Entry 6SNI (electron microscopy, 3.00 A resolution); this record covers chains H and L of the 3 polymer chains in the assembly.

Chain H:
Name: 6AG9-Fab heavy chain
From: synthetic construct
Notes: antibody fragment or engineered binder
Amino-acid sequence (234 residues; row label = number of the first residue in the row; numbers below 1 keep their minus sign (Glu-2 is residue -2)):
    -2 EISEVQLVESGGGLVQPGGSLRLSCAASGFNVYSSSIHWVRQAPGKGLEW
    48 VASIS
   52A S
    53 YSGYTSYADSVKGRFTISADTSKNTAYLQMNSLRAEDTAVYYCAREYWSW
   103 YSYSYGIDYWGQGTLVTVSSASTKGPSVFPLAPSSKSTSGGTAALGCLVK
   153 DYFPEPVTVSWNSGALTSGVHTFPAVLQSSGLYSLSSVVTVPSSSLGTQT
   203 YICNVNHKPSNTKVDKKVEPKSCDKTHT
Unresolved in the structure: -2 to 1, 226-230
Disulfides: Cys22-Cys95, Cys149-Cys205

Chain L:
Name: 6AG9-Fab light chain
From: synthetic construct
Notes: antibody fragment or engineered binder
Amino-acid sequence (217 residues; numbered 0 to 216; the number before each row is that of its first residue; numbering starts at 0):
     0 SDIQMTQSPSSLSASVGDRVTITCRASQSVSSAVAWYQQKPGKAPKLLIY
    50 SASSLYSGVPSRFSGSRSGTDFTLTISSLQPEDFATYYCQQSYWVGYPIT
   100 FGQGTKVEIKRTVAAPSVFIFPPSDSQLKSGTASVVCLLNNFYPREAKVQ
   150 WKVDNALQSGNSQESVTEQDSKDSTYSLSSTLTLSKADYEKHKVYACEVT
   200 HQGLSSPVTKSFNRGEC
Unresolved in the structure: 0, 215-216
Disulfides: Cys23-Cys88, Cys136-Cys196

Chain H / chain L interface:
Pairs across the interface (55):
  Gln39(H) - Gln38(L)  hydrogen bond
  Leu45(H) - Pro44(L)  hydrophobic
  Leu45(H) - Tyr87(L)
  Leu45(H) - Phe100(L)
  Trp47(H) - Pro97(L)  hydrophobic
  Trp47(H) - Ile98(L)
  Ser58(H) - Gly95(L)  hydrogen bond (side chain-backbone)
  Tyr94(H) - Gln38(L)
  Tyr94(H) - Lys42(L)
  Tyr94(H) - Ala43(L)  hydrophobic
  Glu98(H) - Ser91(L)
  Trp100(H) - Tyr92(L)
  Trp100(H) - Trp93(L)  hydrophobic
  Trp100(H) - Val94(L)  hydrophobic
  Tyr105(H) - Tyr49(L)
  Tyr105(H) - Ser50(L)
  Tyr105(H) - Ser53(L)
  Ser106(H) - Ala32(L)
  Ser106(H) - Tyr49(L)
  Tyr107(H) - Leu46(L)
  Tyr107(H) - Tyr49(L)
  Gly108(H) - Tyr36(L)
  Ile109(H) - Tyr36(L)  hydrogen bond (backbone-side chain)
  Ile109(H) - Gln89(L)
  Ile109(H) - Phe100(L)  hydrophobic
  Asp110(H) - Tyr55(L)
  Trp112(H) - Ala43(L)  hydrophobic
  Trp112(H) - Pro44(L)
  Phe131(H) - Ser123(L)
  Phe131(H) - Ser125(L)
  Phe131(H) - Gln126(L)
  Pro132(H) - Ser123(L)
  Pro132(H) - Ser125(L)
  Leu133(H) - Val135(L)  hydrophobic
  Ala134(H) - Phe120(L)
  Thr144(H) - Phe118(L)
  Ala146(H) - Phe120(L)
  Leu150(H) - Ser133(L)
  Lys152(H) - Gln126(L)
  Lys152(H) - Thr182(L)
  His173(H) - Asn139(L)
  His173(H) - Ser176(L)  hydrogen bond
  Phe175(H) - Leu137(L)  hydrophobic
  Phe175(H) - Ser164(L)
  Phe175(H) - Val165(L)
  Phe175(H) - Thr166(L)
  Phe175(H) - Ser176(L)
  Phe175(H) - Leu177(L)
  Phe175(H) - Ser178(L)
  Pro176(H) - Val165(L)
  Val178(H) - Gln162(L)
  Val178(H) - Ser164(L)
  Val190(H) - Leu137(L)  hydrophobic
  Lys223(H) - Asp124(L)  salt bridge
  Cys225(H) - Gly214(L)  hydrogen bond (side chain-backbone)
Interface residues without a listed pair, chain H (41 interface residues in all): His35, Val37, Gly44, Ser50, Ser52, Tyr56, Thr57, Gly113, Leu179, Gln180, Ser188, Thr192
Interface residues without a listed pair, chain L (45 interface residues in all): Ala34, Gly41, Tyr96, Thr131, Asn140

Overview:
41 residues of chain H and 45 residues of chain L are in contact, with 5 hydrogen bonds and 1 salt bridge.
Among the polar pairs are Lys223(H)-Asp124(L), Gln39(H)-Gln38(L) and Ser58(H)-Gly95(L).
Chain H is 6AG9-Fab heavy chain and chain L is 6AG9-Fab light chain, both from synthetic construct; the
structure, Cryo-EM structure of nanodisc reconstituted yeast ALG6 in complex with 6AG9 Fab, was determined by
electron microscopy, deposited together with 6SNH.
